PDB entry 6HKO | electron microscopy, 3.42 A resolution | chains B and T of the 17 polymer chains in the assembly

== Chain B ==
Name: DNA-directed RNA polymerase I subunit RPA135
From: Saccharomyces cerevisiae (strain ATCC 204508 / S288c)
Notes: EC 2.7.7.6
Reference sequence: P22138 (RPA2_YEAST); residue numbers follow UniProt; this construct covers 1-1203
Amino-acid sequence (1203 residues; each row starts with the number of its first residue):
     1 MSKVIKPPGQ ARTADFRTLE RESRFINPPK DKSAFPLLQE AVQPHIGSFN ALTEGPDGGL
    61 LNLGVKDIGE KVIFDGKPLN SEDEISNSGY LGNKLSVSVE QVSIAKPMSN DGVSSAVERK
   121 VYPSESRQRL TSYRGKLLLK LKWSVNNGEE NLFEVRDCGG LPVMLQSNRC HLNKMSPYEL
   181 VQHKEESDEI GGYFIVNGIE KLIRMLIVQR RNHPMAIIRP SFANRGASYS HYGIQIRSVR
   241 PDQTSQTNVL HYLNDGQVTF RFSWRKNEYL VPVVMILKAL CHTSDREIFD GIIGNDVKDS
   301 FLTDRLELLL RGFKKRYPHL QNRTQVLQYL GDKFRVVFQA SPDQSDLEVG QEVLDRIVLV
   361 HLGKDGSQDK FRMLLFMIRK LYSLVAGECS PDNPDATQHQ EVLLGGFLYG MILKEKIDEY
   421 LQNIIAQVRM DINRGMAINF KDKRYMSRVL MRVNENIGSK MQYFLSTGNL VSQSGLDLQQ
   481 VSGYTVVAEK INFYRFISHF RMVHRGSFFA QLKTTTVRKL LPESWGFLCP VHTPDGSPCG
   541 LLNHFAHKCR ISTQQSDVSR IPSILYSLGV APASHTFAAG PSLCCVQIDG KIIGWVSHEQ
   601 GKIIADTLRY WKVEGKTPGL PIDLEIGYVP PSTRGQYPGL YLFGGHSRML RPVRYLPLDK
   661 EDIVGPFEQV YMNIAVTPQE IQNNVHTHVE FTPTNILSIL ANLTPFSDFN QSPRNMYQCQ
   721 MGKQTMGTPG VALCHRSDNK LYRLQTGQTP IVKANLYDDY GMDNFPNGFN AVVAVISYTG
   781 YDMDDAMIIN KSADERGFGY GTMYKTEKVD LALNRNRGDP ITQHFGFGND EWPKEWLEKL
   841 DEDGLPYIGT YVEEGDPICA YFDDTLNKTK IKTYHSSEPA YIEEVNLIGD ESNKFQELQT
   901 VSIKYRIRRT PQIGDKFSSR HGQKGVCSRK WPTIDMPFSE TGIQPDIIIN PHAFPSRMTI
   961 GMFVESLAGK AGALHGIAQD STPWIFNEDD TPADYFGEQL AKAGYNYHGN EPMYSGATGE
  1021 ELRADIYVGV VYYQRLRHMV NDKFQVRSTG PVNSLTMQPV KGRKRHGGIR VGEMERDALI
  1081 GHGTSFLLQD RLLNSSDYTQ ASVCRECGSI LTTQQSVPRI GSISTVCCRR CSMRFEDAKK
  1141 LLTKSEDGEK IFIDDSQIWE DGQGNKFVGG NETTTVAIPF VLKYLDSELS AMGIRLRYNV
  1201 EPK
Disordered / not traced: 1-10, 79-88, 112-115, 1140-1152
Ion coordination: Zn2+: Cys-1104, Cys-1107, Cys-1128, Cys-1131
Ligand contacts: phosphomethylphosphonic acid guanylate ester (G2P): Asp-535, Arg-714, Tyr-717, Asp-785, Arg-957
Swiss-Prot annotation at these positions:
  - zinc finger: Cys-1104 to Cys-1131 (C4-type)
  - modified residue: Ser-2 (N-acetylserine), Ser-81 (Phosphoserine), Ser-1156 (Phosphoserine)
  - mutagenesis: Cys-1104 (C1104A: No effect; when associated with A-1107; A-1128 and A-1131), Cys-1107 (C1107A: Lethal. Abolishes recruitment of RPA1 to Pol I. No effect; when associated with A-1104; A-1128 and A-1131), Cys-1127 (C1127R: Responsible of suppression of RPA190-5 and RPA190-1 mutations), Cys-1128 (C1128A: No effect; when associated with A-1104; A-1107 and A-1131), Cys-1131 (C1131A: No effect; when associated with A-1104; A-1107 and A-1128)

== Chain T ==
Molecule: Template strand
From: Saccharomyces cerevisiae (strain ATCC 204508 / S288c)
Sequence (38 nucleotides; each row starts with the number of its first residue):
     1 AAGTCAAGTA CTTACGCCTG GTCATTACTA GTACTGCC
Disordered / not traced: 1-2

== Chain B / chain T interface ==
Residue-residue contacts - 22 pairs, chain B then chain T:
  Asn-197(B) with DC23(T), hydrogen bond to the phosphate
  Ile-199(B) with DT22(T), sugar contact; DC23(T), phosphate contact
  Gln-427(B) with DC28(T), hydrogen bond to the phosphate
  Met-430(B) with DT29(T), phosphate contact
  Asn-454(B) with DA27(T), hydrogen bond to the phosphate
  Tyr-463(B) with DA24(T), phosphate contact
  Ser-466(B) with DC23(T), sugar contact
  Thr-467(B) with DC23(T), sugar contact
  Asn-739(B) with DG21(T), hydrogen bond to the phosphate; DT22(T), hydrogen bond to the phosphate
  Gln-1045(B) with DC18(T), hydrogen bond to the phosphate; DT19(T), phosphate contact
  Gly-1062(B) with DT19(T), phosphate contact
  Arg-1063(B) with DT19(T), hydrogen bond to the phosphate; DG20(T), phosphate contact
  Lys-1064(B) with DG20(T), salt bridge to the phosphate; DG21(T), phosphate contact
  Ile-1069(B) with DC18(T), phosphate contact
  Arg-1070(B) with DC17(T), salt bridge to the phosphate; DC18(T), hydrogen bond to the phosphate
  Met-1074(B) with DG16(T), sugar contact
Other interface residues (no listed pair), chain B (23 interface residues in all): Arg-452, Lys-460, Lys-513, Lys-740, Asp-1042, Gly-1072, Glu-1075
Other interface residues (no listed pair), chain T (13 interface residues in all): DA14

== Overview ==
23 residues of chain B and 13 residues of chain T are in contact, with 8 hydrogen bonds and 2 salt bridges.
Polar contacts include Asn-197(B)/DC23(T), Gln-427(B)/DC28(T) and Asn-454(B)/DA27(T). Chain B binds
phosphomethylphosphonic acid guanylate ester.
Chain B is DNA-directed RNA polymerase I subunit RPA135 and chain T is Template strand, both from
Saccharomyces cerevisiae (strain ATCC 204508 / S288c); the structure, Yeast RNA polymerase I elongation
complex bound to nucleotide analog GMPCPP, was determined by electron microscopy (same publication as 6HLQ,
6HLR and 6HLS).
